Entry 4JMG (X-ray diffraction, 1.40 A resolution); this record covers chains A and B.

[Chain A]
Protein: Clamp Ptpn11_pY580
Organism: synthetic construct
Sequence (203 residues; each row starts with the number of its first residue):
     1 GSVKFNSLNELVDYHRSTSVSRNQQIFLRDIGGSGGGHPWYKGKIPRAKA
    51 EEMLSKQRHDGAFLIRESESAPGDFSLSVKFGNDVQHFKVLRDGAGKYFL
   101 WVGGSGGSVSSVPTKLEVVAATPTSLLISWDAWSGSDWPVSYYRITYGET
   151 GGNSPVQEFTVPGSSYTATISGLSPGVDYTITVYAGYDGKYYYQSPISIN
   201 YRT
Unresolved in the structure: 1-2, 33-36
Metal / ion sites: Mg2+ near Asn23 (its only coordinating residue here)
What the authors report for this chain:
  - specificity-determining residues: Tyr191, Tyr192

[Chain B]
Protein: Tyrosine-protein phosphatase non-receptor type 11
Organism: Homo sapiens
Notes: EC 3.1.3.48
UniProt: Q06124 (PTN11_HUMAN); residues 575-587 here correspond to UniProt positions 579-591 (UniProt number = residue number + 4)
Sequence (13 residues; numbered 575 to 587; the number before each row is that of its first residue):
   575 DSARVYENVGLMQ
Unresolved in the structure: 575-578, 587
Modified positions: Tyr580 (o-phosphotyrosine; PTR)
What the authors report for this chain:
  - post-translational modification sites: Tyr580

[Chain A / chain B interface]
Residue-residue contacts (37):
  Arg47(A) with Val579(B), hydrogen bond (side chain-backbone); Tyr580(B)
  Arg66(A) with Tyr580(B)
  Ser68(A) with Tyr580(B)
  Ser70(A) with Tyr580(B)
  Ser76(A) with Tyr580(B)
  Gln86(A) with Glu581(B)
  His87(A) with Val579(B); Tyr580(B); Glu581(B), hydrogen bond (backbone-backbone)
  Phe88(A) with Tyr580(B); Glu581(B); Asn582(B)
  Lys89(A) with Tyr580(B); Asn582(B), hydrogen bond (backbone-side chain)
  Leu100(A) with Asn582(B), hydrogen bond (backbone-side chain)
  Trp101(A) with Glu581(B); Asn582(B)
  Tyr142(A) with Met586(B)
  Arg144(A) with Met586(B)
  Tyr184(A) with Met586(B), hydrophobic
  Gly186(A) with Met586(B)
  Lys190(A) with Gly584(B); Leu585(B); Met586(B), hydrogen bond (backbone-backbone)
  Tyr191(A) with Tyr580(B); Val583(B), hydrophobic; Gly584(B); Leu585(B), hydrophobic
  Tyr192(A) with Val583(B); Gly584(B), hydrogen bond (backbone-backbone); Leu585(B); Met586(B), hydrophobic
  Gln194(A) with Glu581(B); Asn582(B), hydrogen bond (backbone-backbone); Val583(B); Gly584(B)
Also at the interface, not in a pair above, chain A (23 interface residues in all): Asn23, Leu91, Ala185, Tyr193
The authors on this interface:
  - interface residues, chain A: Tyr191(A), Tyr192(A)

[In short]
Chain A and chain B form an interface of 23 and 8 residues respectively, with 7 hydrogen bonds. Polar contacts
include Arg47(A)-Val579(B), Lys89(A)-Asn582(B) and Leu100(A)-Asn582(B). The paper reports interface residues
Tyr191(A) and Tyr192(A); specificity determinants Tyr191(A) and Tyr192(A).
Here chain A is Clamp Ptpn11_pY580 (synthetic construct) and chain B is Tyrosine-protein phosphatase
non-receptor type 11 (Homo sapiens). Entry 4JMG (Crystal structure of the synthetic protein in complex with pY
peptide) was determined by X-ray diffraction together with 4JMH from the same study.
